Entry 7XDI (electron microscopy, 3.80 A resolution); this record covers chains E and F of the 6 polymer chains in the assembly.

== Chain E ==
Molecule: B210
Organism: Sulfolobus spindle-shaped virus
UniProt: A0A5Q0V0F6 (A0A5Q0V0F6_9VIRU); residue numbers follow UniProt; this construct covers 1-210
Amino-acid sequence (210 residues; each row starts with the number of its first residue):
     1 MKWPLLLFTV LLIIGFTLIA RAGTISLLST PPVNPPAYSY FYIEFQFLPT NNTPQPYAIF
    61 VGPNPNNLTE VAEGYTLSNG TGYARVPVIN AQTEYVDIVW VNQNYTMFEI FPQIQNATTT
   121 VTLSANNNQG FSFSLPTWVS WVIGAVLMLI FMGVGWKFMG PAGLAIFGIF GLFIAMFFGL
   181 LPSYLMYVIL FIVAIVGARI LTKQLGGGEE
Not modelled in the structure: 1-22, 208-210

== Chain F ==
Molecule: VP4
Organism: Sulfolobus spindle-shaped virus
UniProt: A0A5Q0V0A2 (A0A5Q0V0A2_9VIRU); residues 1-1236 here = UniProt positions 1-1236
Amino-acid sequence (1236 residues; each row starts with the number of its first residue):
     1 MKRVFLLYII GILLTLFLPL IQTQSAVSLP PLYVEDAVNA EIQQLWSKSP TGVYAFHEAP
    61 SVNNSFWPDD NAKFLESIAP WWQSYSSYVN STLQFLQQSD VNGLFIKRFE YPLNPLQSIT
   121 IGNLSGYTNG FYDIVGNPLL NSMRIATYYN PTLAVTYLFG NVVQYPNGIL VNIEQGLENP
   181 ITDGGFGGTG GQNPPWESLN SSSLVNDSIV SIVNNAKTYL NLTGPTFFGT PSEELQYNFP
   241 IVNVLPHYLA FQNVNGILGQ YNYQGKFIPF NVTLVLQSSS INRIYLEFIW ENSTSGTYVL
   301 TDIPVYFTAN GQWQQVVVTV PASAWPKYWN LGALSAVPLL IGIGLDLPGS SPSQTGPTGV
   361 YVGDIATNYP TTFGPQFNVT NKGSYVVFNE SWKSDSLGAT FWIAYVLGQG NAIEVLASAP
   421 VNQSWIYVGY NGLATIGTGY TILETPSGIL KNYQNSGNIS WTYLGPNFGK WMLLSTNYAP
   481 NWIGDFQMLF IFPMAGTSNP YMDTLNNAVY MGDPTEVRNT LYFGNYTTLP GYFQWVQIAY
   541 QNDGNTSGVF GFFLIPSVDY LVNPSVIVND MFPSSLTAYS PSSIPNYWWE AVWGENYYEG
   601 EIIYALALLG KYGNSQALQM AQQAWLSYYN QLKAYNGATY TSSLARFIMA TILLYNITGN
   661 TQYSNAYTQL ANWLLQYQNQ SKYAYVYIPM WYHKDVDVPS VNGFATYGYI INRTAQMDVG
   721 TVISGTSIGL NFFEDIPLNT SYGIYLLTNG TGKLPFTYQN VLNVSGTFIT YLYMNGGGTA
   781 TTANITITVQ IAYNGNVLQT IGTAAVDNVP IQPGGISGSP PFYPVKIVVP VLTTVNAPPG
   841 STLIIGWNIK APQTVYVLID STNGPSNVTI PLSWPNPFYG LFTIPKIYNP NPGVHNYPQP
   901 YFLDISAMAG QAMMALYAVT KNITYLLDAQ LVMNAIHYGP VPMPTYGILG VPNPPVEPRL
   961 WVYANYSTVD ADYYTYKSEL VSEFGDAIGN NTLASLAISR VWQRTSYTYP TSYIYYVARY
  1021 GSGLQMNSET QPWGDVATQF YVNTWSPSNL DLFWASLPNN NYITNQTWNG TALFIHLYAY
  1081 QQSQVQLIFL TTTVNFNVLV NGNYTNYEAN HQIMQIAPTL EPGPNTIIII PNPKNQVSQN
  1141 TNISTTTTTS PLSNAISGLG ITLTQNELML LGFVIYFVII MVTYGVSRNK TITVLSSIVA
  1201 VAIVYALALW PTYMAFILGA VGFFMLFYSI SRREEE
Not modelled in the structure: 1-26, 116-587, 678-901, 937-972, 1143-1161, 1234-1236
From the paper describing this entry:
  - catalytic residues: Asp69, Asp70 (proposed by the authors, not directly observed)

== Chain E / chain F interface ==
Contacting residue pairs (47):
  Leu27(E) - Val27(F)
  Thr30(E) - Val27(F)
  Thr30(E) - Ser28(F)
  Thr30(E) - Gln83(F)
  Thr30(E) - Ser84(F)
  Pro32(E) - Ser84(F)
  Val33(E) - Pro30(F)  hydrophobic
  Val33(E) - Glu35(F)
  Val33(E) - Ser84(F)  hydrogen bond (backbone-backbone)
  Val33(E) - Tyr85(F)
  Asn34(E) - Asn39(F)  hydrogen bond
  Asn34(E) - Tyr85(F)
  Asn34(E) - Tyr88(F)
  Gln92(E) - Pro1010(F)
  Gln92(E) - Thr1011(F)
  Thr93(E) - Pro1010(F)
  Tyr95(E) - Gln1112(F)  hydrogen bond
  Phe108(E) - Leu29(F)  hydrophobic
  Glu109(E) - Leu32(F)
  Glu109(E) - Glu35(F)
  Glu109(E) - Gln1112(F)
  Phe111(E) - Leu32(F)  hydrophobic
  Phe111(E) - Glu35(F)
  Phe111(E) - Asp36(F)
  Phe111(E) - Asn39(F)
  Phe111(E) - Pro1010(F)
  Gln113(E) - Tyr88(F)  hydrogen bond
  Trp138(E) - Ala1206(F)
  Trp138(E) - Leu1207(F)  hydrophobic
  Trp141(E) - Tyr1205(F)  hydrophobic
  Trp141(E) - Ala1206(F)  hydrophobic
  Val142(E) - Ile1203(F)  hydrophobic
  Ala145(E) - Val1199(F)
  Ala145(E) - Ile1203(F)  hydrophobic
  Val146(E) - Ile1203(F)  hydrophobic
  Leu149(E) - Ser1196(F)
  Leu149(E) - Val1199(F)  hydrophobic
  Met152(E) - Leu1195(F)  hydrophobic
  Gly153(E) - Ile1192(F)
  Trp156(E) - Asn1189(F)
  Trp156(E) - Thr1191(F)
  Trp156(E) - Ile1192(F)  hydrophobic
  Pro161(E) - Arg1233(F)
  Leu164(E) - Thr1191(F)
  Leu164(E) - Leu1195(F)  hydrophobic
  Leu164(E) - Ile1230(F)  hydrophobic
  Ile192(E) - Phe1227(F)  hydrophobic
Other interface residues (no listed pair), chain E (26 interface residues in all): Leu28, Pro31
Other interface residues (no listed pair), chain F (31 interface residues in all): Ile1179, Thr1183, Phe1223

== Overview ==
The interface between chain E and chain F involves 26 residues on one side and 31 on the other; the contacts
include 4 hydrogen bonds. Polar contacts include Asn34(E)-Asn39(F), Tyr95(E)-Gln1112(F) and
Gln113(E)-Tyr88(F). The paper reports catalytic residues Asp69(F) and Asp70(F).
Chain E is B210 and chain F is VP4, both from Sulfolobus spindle-shaped virus; the structure, Tail structure
of bacteriophage SSV19, was determined by electron microscopy.
